PDB entry 2Y9J | electron microscopy, 6.40 A resolution (low resolution: residue-level contacts below are approximate; hydrogen-bond / salt-bridge calls are withheld) | chains A and O of the 48 polymer chains in the assembly

== Chain A (and O) ==
Protein: Protein prgh
Organism: Salmonella enterica SUBSP. enterica serovar typhimurium
Notes: fragment: periplasmic domain, residues 177-362; chain O of this document is another copy of the same molecule, construct and numbering; everything in this record applies to it too
Reference sequence: P41783 (PRGH_SALTY); numbering as in UniProt (aligned over 177-362)
Sequence (186 residues; numbered 177 to 362; the number before each row is that of its first residue):
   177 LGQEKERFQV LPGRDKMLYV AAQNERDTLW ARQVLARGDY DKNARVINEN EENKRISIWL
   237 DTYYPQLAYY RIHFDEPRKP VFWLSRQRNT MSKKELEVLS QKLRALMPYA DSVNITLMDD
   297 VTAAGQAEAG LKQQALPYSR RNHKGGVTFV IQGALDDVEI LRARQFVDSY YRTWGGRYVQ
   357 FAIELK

== Chain A / chain O interface ==
Pairs across the interface (6):
  Gly178(A) with Lys218(O)
  Gln179(A) with Asp217(O); Lys218(O)
  Glu182(A) with Arg221(O)
  Asp251(A) with Thr238(O); Tyr239(O)
Other interface residues (no listed pair), chain A (6 interface residues in all): Gln302, Gln309
Other interface residues (no listed pair), chain O (7 interface residues in all): Gln242, Gln356

== Overview ==
The interface between chain A and chain O involves 6 residues on one side and 7 on the other.
Chain A and chain O are both Protein prgh (Salmonella enterica SUBSP. enterica serovar typhimurium); the
structure, Three-dimensional model of salmonella's needle complex at subnanometer resolution, was determined
by electron microscopy together with 2Y9K from the same study.
